PDB entry 8XAL | electron microscopy, 3.20 A resolution | chains A and I of the 5 polymer chains in the assembly

== Chain A ==
Name: Spike glycoprotein
Organism: Severe acute respiratory syndrome coronavirus 2
UniProtKB: P0DTC2 (SPIKE_SARS2); aligned to UniProt positions 1-1203 over residues 1-1203 (the alignment contains insertions or deletions, so no single offset holds)
Sequence (1278 residues; each row starts with the number of its first residue):
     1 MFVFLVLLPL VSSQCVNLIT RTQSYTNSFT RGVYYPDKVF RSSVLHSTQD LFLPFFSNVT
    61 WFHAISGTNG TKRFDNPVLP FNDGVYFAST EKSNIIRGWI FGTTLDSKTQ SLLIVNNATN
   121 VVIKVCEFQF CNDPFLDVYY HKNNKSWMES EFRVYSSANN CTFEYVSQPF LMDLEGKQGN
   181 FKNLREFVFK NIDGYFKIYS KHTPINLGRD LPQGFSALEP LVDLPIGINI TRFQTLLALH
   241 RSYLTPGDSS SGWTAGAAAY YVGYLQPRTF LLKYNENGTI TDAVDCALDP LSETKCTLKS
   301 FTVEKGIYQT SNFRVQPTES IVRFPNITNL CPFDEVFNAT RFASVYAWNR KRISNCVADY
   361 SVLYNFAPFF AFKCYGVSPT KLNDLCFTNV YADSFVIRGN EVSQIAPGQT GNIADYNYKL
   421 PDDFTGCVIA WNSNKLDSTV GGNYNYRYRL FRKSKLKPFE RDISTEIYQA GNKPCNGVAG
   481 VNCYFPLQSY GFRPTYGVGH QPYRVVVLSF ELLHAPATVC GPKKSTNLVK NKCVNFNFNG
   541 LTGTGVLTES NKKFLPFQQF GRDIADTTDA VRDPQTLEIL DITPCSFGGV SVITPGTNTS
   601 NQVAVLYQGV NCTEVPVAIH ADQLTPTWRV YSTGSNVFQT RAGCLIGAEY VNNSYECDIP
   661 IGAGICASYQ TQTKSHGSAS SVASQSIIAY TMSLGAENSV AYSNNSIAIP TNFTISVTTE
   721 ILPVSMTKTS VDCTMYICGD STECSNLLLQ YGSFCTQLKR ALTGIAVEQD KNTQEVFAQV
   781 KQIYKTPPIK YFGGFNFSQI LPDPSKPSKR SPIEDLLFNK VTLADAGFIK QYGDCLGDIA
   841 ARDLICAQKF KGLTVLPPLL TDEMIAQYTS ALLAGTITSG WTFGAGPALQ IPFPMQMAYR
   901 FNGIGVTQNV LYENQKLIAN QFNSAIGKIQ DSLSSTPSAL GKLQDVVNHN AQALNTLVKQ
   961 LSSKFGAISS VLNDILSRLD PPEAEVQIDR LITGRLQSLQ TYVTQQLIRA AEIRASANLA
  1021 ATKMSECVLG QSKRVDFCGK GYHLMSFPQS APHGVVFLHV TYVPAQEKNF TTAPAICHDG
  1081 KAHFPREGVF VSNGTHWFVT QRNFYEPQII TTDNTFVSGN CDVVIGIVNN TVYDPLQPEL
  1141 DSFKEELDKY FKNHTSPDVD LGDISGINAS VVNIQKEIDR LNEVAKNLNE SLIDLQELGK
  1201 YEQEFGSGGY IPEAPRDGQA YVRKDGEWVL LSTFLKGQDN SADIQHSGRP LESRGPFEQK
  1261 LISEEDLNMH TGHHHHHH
Not modelled in the structure: 1-13, 1143-1278
Construct notes: engineered mutation Ile-19 (Thr in P0DTC2), Ser-24 (Leu in P0DTC2), Asp-137 (Gly142 in P0DTC2), Gly-208 (Val213 in P0DTC2), Asp-334 (Gly339 in P0DTC2), Phe-366 (Ser371 in P0DTC2), Pro-368 (Ser373 in P0DTC2), Phe-370 (Ser375 in P0DTC2), Ala-371 (Thr376 in P0DTC2), Asn-400 (Asp405 in P0DTC2), Ser-403 (Arg408 in P0DTC2), Asn-412 (Lys417 in P0DTC2), Lys-435 (Asn440 in P0DTC2), Thr-439 (Lys444 in P0DTC2), Arg-447 (Leu452 in P0DTC2), Lys-455 (Asn460 in P0DTC2), Asn-472 (Ser477 in P0DTC2), Lys-473 (Thr478 in P0DTC2), Ala-479 (Glu484 in P0DTC2), Val-481 (Phe486 in P0DTC2), Arg-493 (Gln498 in P0DTC2), Tyr-496 (Asn501 in P0DTC2), His-500 (Tyr505 in P0DTC2), Gly-609 (Asp614 in P0DTC2), Tyr-650 (His655 in P0DTC2), Lys-674 (Asn679 in P0DTC2), His-676 (Pro681 in P0DTC2), Gly-677 (Arg682 in P0DTC2), Ser-678 (Arg683 in P0DTC2), Ser-680 (Arg685 in P0DTC2), Lys-759 (Asn764 in P0DTC2), Tyr-791 (Asp796 in P0DTC2), Pro-812 (Phe817 in P0DTC2), Lys-851 (Asn856 in P0DTC2), Pro-887 (Ala892 in P0DTC2), Pro-894 (Ala899 in P0DTC2), Pro-937 (Ala942 in P0DTC2), His-949 (Gln954 in P0DTC2), Lys-964 (Asn969 in P0DTC2), Pro-981 (Lys986 in P0DTC2), Pro-982 (Val987 in P0DTC2); expression tag (1204-1278)
Cystine bridges: Cys-15/Cys-131, Cys-126/Cys-161, Cys-286/Cys-296, Cys-331/Cys-356, Cys-374/Cys-427, Cys-386/Cys-520, Cys-475/Cys-483, Cys-533/Cys-585, Cys-612/Cys-644, Cys-657/Cys-666, Cys-733/Cys-755, Cys-738/Cys-744, Cys-1027/Cys-1038, Cys-1077/Cys-1121
Covalently attached groups: N-acetylglucosamine (NAG) linked to Asn-160, Asn-277, Asn-704, Asn-712, Asn-1093, Asn-1129
Residues lining bound ligands:
  - N-acetylglucosamine (NAG; 2-acetamido-2-deoxy-beta-D-glucopyranose), molecule 1: Tyr-25, Thr-26, Asn-27, Ser-57, Asn-58
  - N-acetylglucosamine (NAG), molecule 2: Asn-326, Gln-575, Thr-576
  - N-acetylglucosamine (NAG), molecule 3: Asp-334, Asn-338, Leu-436
Swiss-Prot annotation at these positions:
  - region: Asp-1163, Ser-1170, Asn-1173, Asn-1187, Glu-1202 (Heptad repeat 2)
  - glycosylation (N-linked (GlcNAc...) asparagine): Asn-17 (complex), Asn-1173 (complex)

== Chain I ==
Name: Angiotensin-converting enzyme 2, Green fluorescent protein (Fragment)
Organism: Homo sapiens
UniProtKB: chimeric construct of Q9BYF1, A0A059PIQ0: residues 1-615 from Q9BYF1 (ACE2_HUMAN) positions 1-615 (same numbers); residues 626-861 from A0A059PIQ0 positions 3-238 (UniProt number = residue number - 623)
Sequence (861 residues; each row starts with the number of its first residue):
     1 MSSSSWLLLS LVAVTAAQST IEEQAKTFLD KFNHEAEDLF YQSSLASWNY NTNITEENVQ
    61 NMNNAGDKWS AFLKEQSTLA QMYPLQEIQN LTVKLQLQAL QQNGSSVLSE DKSKRLNTIL
   121 NTMSTIYSTG KVCNPDNPQE CLLLEPGLNE IMANSLDYNE RLWAWESWRS EVGKQLRPLY
   181 EEYVVLKNEM ARANHYEDYG DYWRGDYEVN GVDGYDYSRG QLIEDVEHTF EEIKPLYEHL
   241 HAYVRAKLMN AYPSYISPIG CLPAHLLGDM WGRFWTNLYS LTVPFGQKPN IDVTDAMVDQ
   301 AWDAQRIFKE AEKFFVSVGL PNMTQGFWEN SMLTDPGNVQ KAVCHPTAWD LGKGDFRILM
   361 CTKVTMDDFL TAHHEMGHIQ YDMAYAAQPF LLRNGANEGF HEAVGEIMSL SAATPKHLKS
   421 IGLLSPDFQE DNETEINFLL KQALTIVGTL PFTYMLEKWR WMVFKGEIPK DQWMKKWWEM
   481 KREIVGVVEP VPHDETYCDP ASLFHVSNDY SFIRYYTRTL YQFQFQEALC QAAKHEGPLH
   541 KCDISNSTEA GQKLFNMLRL GKSEPWTLAL ENVVGAKNMN VRPLLNYFEP LFTWLKDQNK
   601 NSFVGWSTDW SPYADGSGGS GSGGSKGEEL FTGVVPILVE LDGDVNGHKF SVRGEGEGDA
   661 TNGKLTLKFI CTTGKLPVPW PTLVTTLTYG VQCFSRYPDH MKRHDFFKSA MPEGYVQERT
   721 ISFKDDGTYK TRAEVKFEGD TLVNRIELKG IDFKEDGNIL GHKLEYNFNS HNVYITADKQ
   781 KNGIKANFKI RHNVEDGSVQ LADHYQQNTP IGDGPVLLPD NHYLSTQSVL SKDPNEKRDH
   841 MVLLEFVTAA GITHGMDELY K
Not modelled in the structure: 1-18, 615-861
Construct notes: linker (616-625); conflict Arg-653 (Ser30 in A0A059PIQ0), Ser-695 (Ala72 in A0A059PIQ0), Arg-703 (Gln80 in A0A059PIQ0), Val-829 (Ala206 in A0A059PIQ0)
Cystine bridges: Cys-133/Cys-141, Cys-344/Cys-361, Cys-530/Cys-542
Covalently attached groups: N-acetylglucosamine (NAG) linked to Asn-90, Asn-322, Asn-546
Residues lining bound ligands:
  - N-acetylglucosamine (NAG; 2-acetamido-2-deoxy-beta-D-glucopyranose), molecule 1: Thr-52, Asn-53, Glu-57
  - N-acetylglucosamine (NAG), molecule 2: Thr-78, Gln-81, Gln-101, Asn-103, Ser-106, Val-107
Swiss-Prot annotation at these positions:
  - region (Interaction with SARS-CoV spike glycoprotein): Asp-30 to Tyr-41, Met-82 to Pro-84, Lys-353 to Arg-357
  - active site: Glu-375 (Proton acceptor), His-505 (Proton donor)
  - binding site (chloride): Arg-169, Trp-477, Lys-481
  - binding site (substrate): Arg-273, His-345, Pro-346, Tyr-515
  - binding site (Zn(2+)): His-374, His-378, Glu-402
  - glycosylation (N-linked (GlcNAc...) asparagine): Asn-53, Asn-90, Asn-103, Asn-322, Asn-432, Asn-546

== Chain A / chain I interface ==
Contacting residue pairs (28):
  Tyr-444(A) / Asp-38(I)  hydrogen bond
  Tyr-448(A) / His-34(I)  hydrogen bond
  Leu-450(A) / Asp-30(I)
  Leu-450(A) / Lys-31(I)
  Phe-451(A) / Thr-27(I)
  Phe-451(A) / Lys-31(I)
  Ala-470(A) / Gln-24(I)
  Asn-482(A) / Gln-24(I)  hydrogen bond
  Asn-482(A) / Met-82(I)
  Asn-482(A) / Tyr-83(I)  hydrogen bond
  Tyr-484(A) / Phe-28(I)
  Tyr-484(A) / Lys-31(I)
  Tyr-484(A) / Tyr-83(I)  hydrogen bond
  Gln-488(A) / His-34(I)  hydrogen bond
  Gln-488(A) / Glu-35(I)  hydrogen bond
  Ser-489(A) / His-34(I)
  Arg-493(A) / Asp-38(I)  salt bridge
  Arg-493(A) / Tyr-41(I)
  Thr-495(A) / Tyr-41(I)
  Thr-495(A) / Asn-330(I)
  Thr-495(A) / Asp-355(I)
  Thr-495(A) / Arg-357(I)
  Tyr-496(A) / Glu-37(I)
  Tyr-496(A) / Tyr-41(I)  hydrophobic
  Tyr-496(A) / Lys-353(I)
  Gly-497(A) / Lys-353(I)  hydrogen bond (backbone-backbone)
  Gly-497(A) / Gly-354(I)
  His-500(A) / Lys-353(I)
Other interface residues (no listed pair), chain A (17 interface residues in all): Gly-471, Asn-472, Gly-499
Other interface residues (no listed pair), chain I (19 interface residues in all): Ser-19, Gln-42
From the paper, about this interface:
  - interface residues, chain I: Asp-38(I), Tyr-41(I)

== Summary ==
The interface between chain A and chain I involves 17 residues on one side and 19 on the other; the contacts
include 8 hydrogen bonds and 1 salt bridge. Among the polar pairs are Arg-493(A)/Asp-38(I),
Tyr-444(A)/Asp-38(I) and Tyr-448(A)/His-34(I). Bound to chain A: 3 copies of N-acetylglucosamine. From the
paper: interface residues Asp-38(I) and Tyr-41(I).
Here chain A is Spike glycoprotein (Severe acute respiratory syndrome coronavirus 2) and chain I is
Angiotensin-converting enzyme 2, Green fluorescent protein (Fragment) (Homo sapiens). Entry 8XAL (Cryo-EM
structure of SARS-CoV-2 S-BQ.1 in complex with ACE2) was determined by electron microscopy together with 8XBF
from the same study.
